Entry 6VTH (X-ray diffraction, 2.36 A resolution); this record covers chains A and B.

Chain A:
Name: T-cell Receptor 12-6, Alfa chain
Source organism: Homo sapiens
Sequence (205 residues; numbered 0 to 204; the number before each row is that of its first residue; numbering starts at 0):
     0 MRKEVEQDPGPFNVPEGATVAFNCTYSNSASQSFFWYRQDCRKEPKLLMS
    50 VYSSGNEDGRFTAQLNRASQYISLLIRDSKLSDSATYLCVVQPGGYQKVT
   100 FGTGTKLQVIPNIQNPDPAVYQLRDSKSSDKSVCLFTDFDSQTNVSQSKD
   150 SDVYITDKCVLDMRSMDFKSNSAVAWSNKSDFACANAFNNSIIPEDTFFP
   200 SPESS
Not modelled in the structure: 0-1, 126-129, 147, 179-180, 201-204
Cystine bridges: C23-C88, C133-C183

Chain B:
Name: TCR 12-6, beta chain
Source organism: Homo sapiens
Sequence (246 residues; each row starts with the number of its first residue; numbering starts at 0):
     0 MNAGVTQTPKFQVLKTGQSMTLQCAQDMNHNSMYWYRQDPGMGLRLIYYS
    50 ASEGTTDKGEVPNGYNVSRLNKREFSLRLESAAPSQTSVYFCASSEGLWQ
   100 VGDEQYFGPGTRLTVTEDLKNVFPPEVAVFEPSEAEISHTQKATLVCLAT
   150 GFYPDHVELSWWVNGKEVHSGVCTDPQPLKEQPALNDSRYALSSRLRVSA
   200 TFWQNPRNHFRCQVQFYGLSENDEWTQDRAKPVTQIVSAEAWGRAD
Not modelled in the structure: 0-2, 40-41, 245
Cystine bridges: C23-C91, C146-C211

Interface between chain A and chain B:
Inter-chain disulfides: C158(A)-C172(B)
Residue-residue contacts - 92 pairs, chain A then chain B:
  S32(A) - V100(B)
  S32(A) - G101(B)  hydrogen bond (side chain-backbone)
  F34(A) - G101(B)
  F34(A) - D102(B)
  Y36(A) - Q104(B)  hydrogen bond (side chain-backbone)
  Y36(A) - F106(B)  hydrophobic
  Q38(A) - Q37(B)  hydrogen bond
  Q38(A) - F90(B)
  C40(A) - P175(B)
  R41(A) - R111(B)
  R41(A) - D154(B)  salt bridge
  R41(A) - P175(B)
  R41(A) - P177(B)
  K42(A) - F90(B)
  E43(A) - F90(B)
  E43(A) - F106(B)
  E43(A) - G107(B)
  P44(A) - L43(B)  hydrophobic
  P44(A) - F106(B)
  L46(A) - E103(B)
  S49(A) - E103(B)
  Q91(A) - L97(B)
  Q91(A) - Q99(B)  hydrogen bond (side chain-backbone)
  Q91(A) - V100(B)
  Q91(A) - G101(B)  hydrogen bond (side chain-backbone)
  Q91(A) - D102(B)
  K97(A) - L45(B)
  K97(A) - E59(B)  salt bridge
  V98(A) - Q104(B)
  F100(A) - Y35(B)
  F100(A) - L43(B)  hydrophobic
  F100(A) - Q104(B)
  F100(A) - F106(B)  hydrophobic
  D116(A) - H138(B)  salt bridge
  Y120(A) - S132(B)
  Y120(A) - A134(B)
  Y120(A) - E135(B)
  Y120(A) - H138(B)
  Y120(A) - T139(B)
  Q121(A) - S132(B)
  L122(A) - F129(B)
  L122(A) - E130(B)
  L122(A) - T143(B)
  L122(A) - V145(B)  hydrophobic
  R123(A) - F129(B)
  R123(A) - E130(B)  hydrogen bond (backbone-backbone)
  D124(A) - A127(B)
  D124(A) - V128(B)
  D124(A) - F129(B)
  S125(A) - V128(B)  hydrogen bond (backbone-backbone)
  S125(A) - E130(B)
  S125(A) - E239(B)  hydrogen bond (side chain-backbone)
  K130(A) - F129(B)
  S131(A) - F129(B)
  V132(A) - F129(B)  hydrophobic
  V132(A) - L147(B)  hydrophobic
  L134(A) - T143(B)
  D137(A) - R196(B)  salt bridge
  Y153(A) - L178(B)  hydrophobic
  Y153(A) - E180(B)  hydrogen bond (side chain-backbone)
  I154(A) - L178(B)
  T155(A) - D174(B)  hydrogen bond
  T155(A) - S192(B)  hydrogen bond
  T155(A) - R194(B)
  D156(A) - R194(B)
  C158(A) - C172(B)  disulfide
  C158(A) - T173(B)  hydrogen bond (side chain-backbone)
  C158(A) - R194(B)
  V159(A) - C172(B)  hydrogen bond (backbone-side chain)
  L160(A) - G170(B)
  L160(A) - V171(B)
  L160(A) - C172(B)  hydrophobic
  L160(A) - R196(B)
  D161(A) - S169(B)
  D161(A) - G170(B)  hydrogen bond (backbone-backbone)
  M162(A) - S169(B)
  M162(A) - R196(B)
  M162(A) - V197(B)
  M162(A) - S198(B)
  R163(A) - S169(B)  hydrogen bond (backbone-side chain)
  M165(A) - S198(B)
  F167(A) - K141(B)
  F167(A) - R196(B)
  S169(A) - R196(B)  hydrogen bond
  S171(A) - R194(B)  hydrogen bond
  A172(A) - R194(B)
  V173(A) - V145(B)  hydrophobic
  V173(A) - R194(B)
  W175(A) - L147(B)  hydrophobic
  W175(A) - A190(B)  hydrophobic
  F197(A) - H138(B)
  P199(A) - A134(B)  hydrophobic
Other interface residues (no listed pair), chain A (50 interface residues in all): L87, T102, T136, S164
Other interface residues (no listed pair), chain B (55 interface residues in all): G42, P108, L144, T149, H155, V156, Q176, A240

Overview:
50 residues of chain A face 55 of chain B across their interface; the contacts include 1 disulfide bond, 17
hydrogen bonds and 4 salt bridges. Polar pairs include R41(A)-D154(B), K97(A)-E59(B) and D116(A)-H138(B).
Here chain A is T-cell Receptor 12-6, Alfa chain and chain B is TCR 12-6, beta chain, both from Homo sapiens.
Entry 6VTH (p53-specific T cell receptor) was determined by X-ray diffraction (same publication as 6VQO, 6VR1,
6VR5, 6VRM, 6VRN and 6VTC).
